PDB entry 3MMX | X-ray diffraction, 2.55 A resolution | chains A and E

Chain A (and E):
Name: nicotinate-nucleotide adenylyltransferase
Source organism: Bacillus anthracis
Notes: EC 2.7.7.18; chain E of this document is another copy of the same molecule, construct and numbering; everything in this record applies to it too
UniProtKB: C3L5T6 (NADD_BACAC); residue numbers follow UniProt; this construct covers 1-189
Chain sequence (191 residues; numbered -1 to 189; the number before each row is that of its first residue; numbers below 1 keep their minus sign (Gly-1 is residue -1)):
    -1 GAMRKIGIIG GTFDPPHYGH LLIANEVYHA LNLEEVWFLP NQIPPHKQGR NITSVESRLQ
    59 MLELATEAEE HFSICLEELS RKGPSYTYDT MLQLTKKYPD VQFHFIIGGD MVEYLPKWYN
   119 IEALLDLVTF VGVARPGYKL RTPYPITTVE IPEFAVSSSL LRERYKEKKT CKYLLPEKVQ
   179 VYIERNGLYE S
Unresolved in the structure: -1 to 0, 41-48, 189 (chain E: -1 to 0, 43-49, 189)
Differences from the reference sequence: expression tag (-1 to 0)
Bound ions: K+: Thr64, Glu67, Phe70
What the authors report for this chain:
  - binding site for the ligand KJZ: Thr85, Met109, Tyr112, Lys115, Trp116, Tyr117

How chain A and chain E interact:
Contacting residue pairs (33; chain A residue first):
  Tyr16(A) - Tyr171(E)  hydrophobic
  Leu19(A) - Tyr171(E)
  Leu20(A) - Leu172(E)  hydrophobic
  Asn23(A) - Thr168(E)  hydrogen bond
  Asn23(A) - Lys170(E)
  Glu24(A) - Arg162(E)  salt bridge
  His27(A) - Thr168(E)
  Glu67(A) - Lys170(E)  salt bridge
  Glu67(A) - Tyr171(E)
  Arg133(A) - Arg133(E)
  Pro150(A) - Ala153(E)
  Pro150(A) - Leu158(E)  hydrophobic
  Glu151(A) - Arg133(E)  salt bridge
  Glu151(A) - Glu151(E)
  Glu151(A) - Phe152(E)
  Glu151(A) - Ala153(E)  hydrogen bond (backbone-backbone)
  Phe152(A) - Glu151(E)
  Phe152(A) - Phe152(E)  hydrophobic
  Ala153(A) - Pro150(E)
  Ala153(A) - Glu151(E)  hydrogen bond (backbone-backbone)
  Leu158(A) - Pro150(E)  hydrophobic
  Arg162(A) - Glu24(E)  salt bridge
  Thr168(A) - Asn23(E)  hydrogen bond
  Thr168(A) - Glu24(E)
  Thr168(A) - His27(E)
  Lys170(A) - Leu20(E)
  Lys170(A) - Asn23(E)
  Lys170(A) - Glu67(E)  salt bridge
  Tyr171(A) - Tyr16(E)  hydrophobic
  Tyr171(A) - Leu19(E)
  Tyr171(A) - Leu20(E)  hydrophobic
  Tyr171(A) - Asn23(E)
  Tyr171(A) - Glu67(E)
Interface residues without a listed pair, chain A (21 interface residues in all): Phe70, Glu148, Lys167, Leu172
Interface residues without a listed pair, chain E (22 interface residues in all): Phe70, Glu148, Val154, Lys167

Overview:
21 residues of chain A face 22 of chain E across their interface, with 4 hydrogen bonds and 5 salt bridges.
Among the polar pairs are Glu24(A)-Arg162(E), Glu67(A)-Lys170(E) and Glu151(A)-Arg133(E). Thr64(A), Glu67(A)
and Phe70(A) form the K+ site. From the paper: a binding site for the ligand KJZ at Thr85(A), Met109(A) and
Tyr112(A) among others.
Chain A and chain E are both nicotinate-nucleotide adenylyltransferase (Bacillus anthracis); the structure,
Bacillus anthracis NadD (baNadD) in complex with compound 1_02_3, was determined by X-ray diffraction,
deposited together with 3MLA and 3MLB.
